PDB entry 1AKS | X-ray diffraction, 1.80 A resolution | chains A and B

Chain A:
Name: Alpha trypsin
Source organism: Sus scrofa
Notes: EC 3.4.21.4
Reference sequence: P00761 (TRYP_PIG); the author numbering skips numbers that UniProt does not, so the offset changes along the chain: 16-34 = UniProt 9-27; 37-67 = UniProt 28-58; 69-125 = UniProt 59-115; 127-130 = UniProt 116-119; 1 more segments
Amino-acid sequence (125 residues; numbered 16 to 145; 5 numbers in that range are skipped by the numbering (no residue carries them; nothing is unmodelled there); the number before each row is that of its first residue):
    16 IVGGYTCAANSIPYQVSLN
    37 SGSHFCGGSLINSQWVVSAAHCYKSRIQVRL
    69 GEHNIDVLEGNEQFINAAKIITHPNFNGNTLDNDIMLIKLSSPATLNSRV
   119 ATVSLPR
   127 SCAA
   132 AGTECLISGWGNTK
Disulfides: Cys-42/Cys-58
Bound ions: Ca2+: Glu-70, Asn-72, Val-75, Glu-77, Glu-80
Curated features (UniProtKB/Swiss-Prot):
  - active site (Charge relay system): His-57, Asp-102
  - binding site (Ca(2+)): Glu-70, Asn-72, Val-75, Glu-80

Chain B:
Name: Alpha trypsin
Source organism: Sus scrofa
Notes: EC 3.4.21.4
Reference sequence: P00761 (TRYP_PIG); the construct lacks a stretch of the UniProt sequence and is renumbered around it, so the offset changes along the chain: 146-183 = UniProt 134-171; 184-187 = UniProt 173-176; 188-204 = UniProt 178-194; 209-217 = UniProt 195-203; 1 more segments
Amino-acid sequence (98 residues; each row starts with the number of its first residue; note: 5 numbers in that range are skipped by the numbering (no residue carries them; nothing is unmodelled there)):
   146 SSGSSYPSLLQCLKAPVLSNSSCKSSYPGQITGNMICV
  184A G
   184 FLQG
  188A G
   188 KDSCQGDSGGPVVCNGQ
   209 LQGIVSWGY
   219 GC
  221A A
   221 QKNKPGVYTKVCNYVNWIQQTIAAN
Disulfides: Cys-168/Cys-182, Cys-191/Cys-220
Differences from the reference sequence: conflict Asn-165 (Asp153 in P00761), Gln-186 (Glu175 in P00761)
Curated features (UniProtKB/Swiss-Prot):
  - active site: Ser-195 (Charge relay system)
  - site: Asp-189 (Required for specificity)

Interface between chain A and chain B:
Disulfides between the chains: Cys-22(A)/Cys-157(B), Cys-128(A)/Cys-232(B), Cys-136(A)/Cys-201(B)
Pairs across the interface (160):
  Ile-16(A) with Gln-156(B); Cys-157(B); Leu-158(B), hydrophobic; Asp-189(B); Asp-194(B), hydrogen bond (backbone-side chain)
  Val-17(A) with Ser-146(B); Lys-188(B); Gly-188A(B); Asp-189(B), hydrogen bond (backbone-backbone)
  Gly-18(A) with Leu-158(B); Lys-188(B); Gly-188A(B)
  Gly-19(A) with Cys-157(B)
  Tyr-20(A) with Gln-156(B); Cys-157(B), hydrogen bond (backbone-backbone)
  Thr-21(A) with Leu-154(B); Leu-155(B); Gln-156(B), hydrogen bond
  Cys-22(A) with Leu-155(B), hydrogen bond (backbone-backbone); Gln-156(B); Cys-157(B), disulfide
  Ile-27(A) with Cys-157(B), hydrophobic
  Tyr-29(A) with Pro-198(B), hydrophobic; Val-200(B)
  Gln-30(A) with Leu-155(B); Pro-198(B)
  His-40(A) with Gly-193(B), hydrogen bond (side chain-backbone)
  Phe-41(A) with Gly-193(B)
  Cys-42(A) with Gly-193(B); Ser-195(B)
  Gly-43(A) with Gly-193(B); Ser-195(B), hydrogen bond (backbone-backbone); Gly-196(B); Gly-197(B)
  Gly-44(A) with Gly-196(B); Gly-197(B); Pro-198(B)
  Ser-45(A) with Pro-198(B); Leu-209(B)
  Ile-47(A) with Ile-238(B), hydrophobic
  Trp-51(A) with Ile-242(B); Asn-245(B)
  Val-53(A) with Gly-196(B); Leu-209(B), hydrophobic; Ile-212(B), hydrophobic
  Ser-54(A) with Gly-196(B); Ile-212(B)
  Ala-55(A) with Gly-196(B); Ile-212(B); Val-213(B)
  His-57(A) with Ser-195(B), hydrogen bond; Ser-214(B)
  Cys-58(A) with Ser-195(B)
  His-71(A) with Ser-153(B); Leu-154(B); Leu-155(B), hydrogen bond (backbone-backbone)
  Asn-72(A) with Ser-153(B); Leu-154(B)
  Ile-73(A) with Pro-152(B); Ser-153(B), hydrogen bond (backbone-backbone)
  Asp-74(A) with Ser-153(B)
  Lys-87(A) with Asn-245(B)
  Ile-89(A) with Trp-237(B); Thr-241(B); Asn-245(B)
  His-91(A) with Tyr-234(B); Trp-237(B)
  Pro-92(A) with Trp-237(B)
  Thr-98(A) with Met-180(B)
  Leu-99(A) with Met-180(B); Trp-215(B)
  Asp-100(A) with Thr-177(B), hydrogen bond; Asn-179(B), hydrogen bond; Met-180(B)
  Asn-101(A) with Asn-179(B); Tyr-234(B), hydrogen bond
  Asp-102(A) with Ser-214(B), hydrogen bond; Thr-229(B), hydrogen bond (backbone-side chain)
  Ile-103(A) with Ile-212(B), hydrophobic; Trp-237(B), hydrophobic
  Leu-105(A) with Trp-237(B), hydrophobic; Ile-238(B), hydrophobic; Thr-241(B)
  Lys-107(A) with Asn-245(B)
  Val-121(A) with Val-200(B), hydrophobic
  Ser-122(A) with Gly-203(B); Gln-204(B); Leu-209(B), hydrogen bond (backbone-backbone)
  Leu-123(A) with Gln-204(B)
  Pro-124(A) with Gln-204(B); Leu-209(B); Gln-210(B); Val-231(B); Cys-232(B), hydrophobic; Val-235(B)
  Arg-125(A) with Gln-204(B), hydrogen bond (backbone-side chain)
  Ser-127(A) with Gln-210(B)
  Cys-128(A) with Lys-230(B); Cys-232(B), disulfide
  Ala-129(A) with Gln-210(B)
  Ala-130(A) with Val-162(B)
  Ala-132(A) with Val-162(B); Ser-164(B)
  Gly-133(A) with Pro-161(B); Val-162(B), hydrogen bond (backbone-backbone)
  Thr-134(A) with Ala-160(B); Pro-161(B); Val-162(B), hydrogen bond (backbone-backbone); Cys-201(B); Asn-202(B)
  Glu-135(A) with Lys-159(B); Ala-160(B); Cys-201(B)
  Cys-136(A) with Leu-158(B); Lys-159(B); Ala-160(B), hydrogen bond (backbone-backbone); Val-162(B), hydrophobic; Val-199(B), hydrophobic; Val-200(B); Cys-201(B), disulfide
  Leu-137(A) with Cys-157(B), hydrophobic; Leu-158(B); Pro-198(B); Val-199(B); Val-200(B), hydrogen bond (backbone-backbone)
  Ile-138(A) with Gln-156(B); Cys-157(B); Leu-158(B), hydrogen bond (backbone-backbone); Val-183(B), hydrophobic; Pro-198(B); Val-199(B), hydrophobic; Tyr-228(B)
  Ser-139(A) with Gln-156(B); Pro-198(B)
  Gly-140(A) with Leu-155(B); Gln-156(B), hydrogen bond (backbone-backbone); Asp-194(B)
  Trp-141(A) with Tyr-151(B); Pro-152(B); Ser-153(B), hydrogen bond (side chain-backbone); Leu-154(B); Leu-155(B); Asp-194(B), hydrogen bond (backbone-side chain)
  Gly-142(A) with Pro-152(B); Gln-192(B); Gly-193(B); Asp-194(B), hydrogen bond (backbone-side chain)
  Asn-143(A) with Gly-148(B); Ser-149(B); Ser-150(B), hydrogen bond (side chain-backbone); Tyr-151(B); Cys-191(B); Gln-192(B), hydrogen bond (backbone-backbone)
  Thr-144(A) with Ser-150(B), hydrogen bond (side chain-backbone); Pro-152(B)
  Lys-145(A) with Ser-146(B), hydrogen bond (backbone-backbone); Ser-147(B), hydrogen bond (backbone-backbone); Gly-148(B); Ser-149(B); Ser-150(B)
Other interface residues (no listed pair), chain A (64 interface residues in all): Asn-48, Thr-90
Other interface residues (no listed pair), chain B (62 interface residues in all): Leu-163, Ser-190, Cys-220, Ala-221A, Asn-233

Summary:
The interface between chain A and chain B involves 64 residues on one side and 62 on the other; the contacts
include 3 disulfide bonds and 31 hydrogen bonds. Polar contacts include Ile-16(A)/Asp-194(B),
Thr-21(A)/Gln-156(B) and His-40(A)/Gly-193(B).
Chain A is Alpha trypsin and chain B is Alpha trypsin, both from Sus scrofa; the structure, Crystal structure
of the first active autolysate form of the porcine alpha trypsin, was determined by X-ray diffraction.
